8TLT - chains A and T of the 8 polymer chains in the assembly; structure by electron microscopy, 2.85 A resolution.

# Chain A
Molecule: DNA polymerase zeta catalytic subunit
Source organism: Saccharomyces cerevisiae
Notes: EC 2.7.7.7
UniProt: P14284 (DPOZ_YEAST); residue numbers follow UniProt; this construct covers 1-1504
Sequence (1538 residues; row label = number of the first residue in the row; numbers below 1 keep their minus sign (Met-33 is residue -33)):
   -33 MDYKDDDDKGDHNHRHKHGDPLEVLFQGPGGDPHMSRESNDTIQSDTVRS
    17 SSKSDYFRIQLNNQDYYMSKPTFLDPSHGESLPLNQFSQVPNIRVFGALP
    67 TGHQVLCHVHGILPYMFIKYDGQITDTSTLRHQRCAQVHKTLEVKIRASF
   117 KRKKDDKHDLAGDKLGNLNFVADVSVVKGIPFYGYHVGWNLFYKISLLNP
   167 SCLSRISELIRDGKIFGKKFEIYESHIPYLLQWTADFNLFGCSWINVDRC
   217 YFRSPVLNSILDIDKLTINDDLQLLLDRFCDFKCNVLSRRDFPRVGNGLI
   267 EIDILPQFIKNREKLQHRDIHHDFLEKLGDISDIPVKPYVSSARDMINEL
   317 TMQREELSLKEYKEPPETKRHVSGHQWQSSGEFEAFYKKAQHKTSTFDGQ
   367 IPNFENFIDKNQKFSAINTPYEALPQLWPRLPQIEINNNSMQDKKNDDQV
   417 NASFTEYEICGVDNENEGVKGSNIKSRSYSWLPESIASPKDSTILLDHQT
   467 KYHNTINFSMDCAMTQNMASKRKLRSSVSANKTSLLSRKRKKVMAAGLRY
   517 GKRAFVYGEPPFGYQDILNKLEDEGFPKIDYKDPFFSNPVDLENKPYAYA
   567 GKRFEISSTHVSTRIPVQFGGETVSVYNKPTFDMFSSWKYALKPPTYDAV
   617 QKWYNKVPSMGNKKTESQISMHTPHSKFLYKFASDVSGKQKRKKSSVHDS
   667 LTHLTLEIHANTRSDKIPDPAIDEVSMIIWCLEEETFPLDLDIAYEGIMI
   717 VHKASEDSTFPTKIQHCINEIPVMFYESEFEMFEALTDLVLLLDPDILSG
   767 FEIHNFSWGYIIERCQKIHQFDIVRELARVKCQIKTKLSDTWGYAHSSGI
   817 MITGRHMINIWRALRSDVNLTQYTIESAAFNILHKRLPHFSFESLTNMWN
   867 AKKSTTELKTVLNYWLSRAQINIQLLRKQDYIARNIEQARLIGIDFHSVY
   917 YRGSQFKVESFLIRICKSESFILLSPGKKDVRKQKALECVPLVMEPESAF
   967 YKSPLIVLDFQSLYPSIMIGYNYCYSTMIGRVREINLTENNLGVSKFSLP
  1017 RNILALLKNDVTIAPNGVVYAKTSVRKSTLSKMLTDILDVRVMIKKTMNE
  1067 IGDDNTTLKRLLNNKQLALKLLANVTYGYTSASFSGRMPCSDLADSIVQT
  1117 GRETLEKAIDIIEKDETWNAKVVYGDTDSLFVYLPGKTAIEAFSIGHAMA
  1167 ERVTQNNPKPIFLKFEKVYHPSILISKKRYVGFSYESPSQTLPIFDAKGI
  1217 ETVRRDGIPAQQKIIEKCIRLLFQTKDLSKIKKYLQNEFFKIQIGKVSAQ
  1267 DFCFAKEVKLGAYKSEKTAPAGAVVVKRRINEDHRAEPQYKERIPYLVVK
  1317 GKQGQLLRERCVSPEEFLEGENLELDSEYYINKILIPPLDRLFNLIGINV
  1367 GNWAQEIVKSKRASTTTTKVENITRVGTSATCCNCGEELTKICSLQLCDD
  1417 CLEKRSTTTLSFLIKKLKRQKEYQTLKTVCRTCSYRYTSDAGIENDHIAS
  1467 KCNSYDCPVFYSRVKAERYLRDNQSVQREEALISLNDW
Disordered / not traced: -33 to 19, 118-129, 298-302, 339-340, 399-512, 624-660, 801-802, 1374-1414
Sequence notes: initiating methionine (-33); expression tag (-32 to 0)
Metal / ion sites: Ca2+: Phe976, Asp1144 (together with 2'-deoxycytidine-5'-triphosphate); 4Fe-4S cluster Fe: Cys1446, Cys1449, Cys1468, Cys1473
Ligand contacts:
  - 2'-deoxycytidine-5'-triphosphate (DCP): Phe976, Gln977, Ser978, Leu979, Tyr980, Pro981, Arg1057, Lys1061, Lys1086, Asn1090, Tyr1093, Thr1143, Asp1144
  - 4Fe-4S cluster (SF4): Arg852, Leu853, Pro854, Cys1446, Cys1449, Cys1468, Ser1470, Cys1473, Val1475, Phe1476, Arg1479
Swiss-Prot annotation at these positions:
  - zinc finger: Cys1398 to Cys1417 (CysA-type)
  - motif: Cys1446 to Cys1473 (CysB motif)
  - binding site (Zn(2+)): Cys1398, Cys1401, Cys1414, Cys1417
  - binding site ([4Fe-4S] cluster): Cys1446, Cys1449, Cys1468, Cys1473

# Chain T
Molecule: 19-nt DNA strand
Sequence (19 nucleotides; row label = number of the first residue in the row; numbering starts at 0):
     0 TAATGGTAGGGGAGGGAAT
Disordered / not traced: 0, 16-18

# How chain A and chain T interact
Pairs across the interface (36):
  Ser805(A) with DA1(T), sugar contact
  Thr807(A) with DA1(T), hydrogen bond to the base
  Trp808(A) with DA1(T), base contact; DA2(T), sugar contact; DT3(T), sugar contact
  Arg918(A) with DA2(T), phosphate contact; DT3(T), salt bridge to the phosphate
  Gly919(A) with DT3(T), hydrogen bond to the phosphate; DG4(T), phosphate contact
  Ser920(A) with DG4(T), hydrogen bond to the phosphate
  Gln921(A) with DG4(T), hydrogen bond to the phosphate
  Val956(A) with DA7(T), phosphate contact
  Asn1090(A) with DG4(T), hydrogen bond to the base
  Val1091(A) with DG4(T), base contact
  Tyr1093(A) with DG4(T), base contact
  Gly1094(A) with DG4(T), sugar contact
  Ser1097(A) with DG5(T), sugar contact
  Ala1098(A) with DG5(T), phosphate contact
  Phe1100(A) with DT3(T), base contact; DG4(T), phosphate contact; DG5(T), phosphate contact
  Ser1101(A) with DT3(T), base contact
  Arg1103(A) with DT3(T), salt bridge to the phosphate
  Ser1192(A) with DG9(T), sugar contact
  Lys1193(A) with DG8(T), salt bridge to the phosphate; DG9(T), phosphate contact
  Arg1195(A) with DG9(T), base contact
  Arg1220(A) with DG8(T), base contact; DG9(T), base contact
  Leu1322(A) with DG13(T), phosphate contact
  Leu1323(A) with DG13(T), hydrogen bond to the phosphate
  Arg1324(A) with DG13(T), hydrogen bond to the phosphate
  Tyr1345(A) with DA12(T), phosphate contact
  Pro1353(A) with DG11(T), phosphate contact
  Arg1357(A) with DG10(T), salt bridge to the phosphate; DG11(T), salt bridge to the phosphate
Interface residues without a listed pair, chain A (37 interface residues in all): Asp806, Tyr917, Leu953, Pro957, Val959, Glu961, Leu1087, Ser1099, Lys1194, Lys1349
Interface residues without a listed pair, chain T (14 interface residues in all): DT6, DG14

# Summary
37 residues of chain A and 14 residues of chain T are in contact, with 7 hydrogen bonds and 5 salt bridges.
Among the polar pairs are Thr807(A)-DA1(T), Asn1090(A)-DG4(T) and Gly919(A)-DT3(T). Ligands of chain A: 4Fe-4S
cluster and 2'-deoxycytidine-5'-triphosphate.
Here chain A is DNA polymerase zeta catalytic subunit (Saccharomyces cerevisiae) and chain T is a 19-nt DNA
strand. Entry 8TLT (Cryo-EM structure of Rev1(deltaN)-Polzeta-DNA-dCTP complex) was determined by electron
microscopy together with 8TLQ from the same study.
